PDB entry 3EQ9 | X-ray diffraction, 2.47 A resolution | chain A

== Chain A ==
Name: Prolyl endopeptidase
Organism: Sus scrofa
Notes: EC 3.4.21.26
UniProt: P23687 (PPCE_PIG); residues 1-710 here = UniProt positions 1-710
Amino-acid sequence (710 residues; row label = number of the first residue in the row):
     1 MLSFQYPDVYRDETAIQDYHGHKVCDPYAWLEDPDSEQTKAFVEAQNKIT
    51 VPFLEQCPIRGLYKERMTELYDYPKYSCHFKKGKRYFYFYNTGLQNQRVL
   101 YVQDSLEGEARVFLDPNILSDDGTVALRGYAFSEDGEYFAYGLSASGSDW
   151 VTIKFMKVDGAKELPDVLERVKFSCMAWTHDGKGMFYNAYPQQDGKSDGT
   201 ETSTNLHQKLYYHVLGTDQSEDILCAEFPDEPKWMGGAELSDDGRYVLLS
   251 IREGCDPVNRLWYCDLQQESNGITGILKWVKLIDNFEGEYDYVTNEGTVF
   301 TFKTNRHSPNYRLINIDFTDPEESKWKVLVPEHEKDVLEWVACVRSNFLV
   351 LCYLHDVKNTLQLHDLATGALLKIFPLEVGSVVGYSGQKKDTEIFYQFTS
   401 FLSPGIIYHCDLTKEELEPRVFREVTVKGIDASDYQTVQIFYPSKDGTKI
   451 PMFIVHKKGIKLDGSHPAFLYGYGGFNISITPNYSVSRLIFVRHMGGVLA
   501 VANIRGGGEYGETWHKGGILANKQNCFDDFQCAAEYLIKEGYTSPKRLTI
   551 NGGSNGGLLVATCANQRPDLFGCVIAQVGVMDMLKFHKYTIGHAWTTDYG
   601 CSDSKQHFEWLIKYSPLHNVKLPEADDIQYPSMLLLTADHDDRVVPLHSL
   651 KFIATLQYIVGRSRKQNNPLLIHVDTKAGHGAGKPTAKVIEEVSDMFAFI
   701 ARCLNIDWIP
Disordered / not traced: 1-2
Residues lining bound ligands: R-Pro- (X97; 3-{4-oxo-4-[(2S)-2-(pyrrolidin-1-ylcarbonyl)pyrrolidin-1-yl]butyl}-5,5-diphenylimidazolidine-2,4-dione): F173, M235, G237, R252, G254, C255, D256, Y473, F476, S554, N555, V580, I591, A594, W595, Y599, R643, V644, H680
Swiss-Prot annotation at these positions:
  - active site (Charge relay system): S554, D641, H680
  - modified residue: M1 (N-acetylmethionine), K157 (N6-acetyllysine)

== In short ==
Chain A binds R-Pro-. UniProt lists 3 active-site residues.
Chain A is Prolyl endopeptidase (Sus scrofa); the structure, Prolyl oligopeptidase complexed with
R-Pro-(decarboxy-Pro)-Type inhibitors, was determined by X-ray diffraction (same publication as 3EQ7 and
3EQ8).
